PDB entry 6YBA | electron microscopy, 4.00 A resolution | chains B and M of the 26 polymer chains in the assembly

[Chain B]
Molecule: Hexon protein
Organism: Human adenovirus F serotype 41
UniProtKB: B2ZX09 (B2ZX09_ADE41); residues 1-925 here = UniProt positions 1-925
Sequence (925 residues; numbered 1 to 925; the number before each row is that of its first residue):
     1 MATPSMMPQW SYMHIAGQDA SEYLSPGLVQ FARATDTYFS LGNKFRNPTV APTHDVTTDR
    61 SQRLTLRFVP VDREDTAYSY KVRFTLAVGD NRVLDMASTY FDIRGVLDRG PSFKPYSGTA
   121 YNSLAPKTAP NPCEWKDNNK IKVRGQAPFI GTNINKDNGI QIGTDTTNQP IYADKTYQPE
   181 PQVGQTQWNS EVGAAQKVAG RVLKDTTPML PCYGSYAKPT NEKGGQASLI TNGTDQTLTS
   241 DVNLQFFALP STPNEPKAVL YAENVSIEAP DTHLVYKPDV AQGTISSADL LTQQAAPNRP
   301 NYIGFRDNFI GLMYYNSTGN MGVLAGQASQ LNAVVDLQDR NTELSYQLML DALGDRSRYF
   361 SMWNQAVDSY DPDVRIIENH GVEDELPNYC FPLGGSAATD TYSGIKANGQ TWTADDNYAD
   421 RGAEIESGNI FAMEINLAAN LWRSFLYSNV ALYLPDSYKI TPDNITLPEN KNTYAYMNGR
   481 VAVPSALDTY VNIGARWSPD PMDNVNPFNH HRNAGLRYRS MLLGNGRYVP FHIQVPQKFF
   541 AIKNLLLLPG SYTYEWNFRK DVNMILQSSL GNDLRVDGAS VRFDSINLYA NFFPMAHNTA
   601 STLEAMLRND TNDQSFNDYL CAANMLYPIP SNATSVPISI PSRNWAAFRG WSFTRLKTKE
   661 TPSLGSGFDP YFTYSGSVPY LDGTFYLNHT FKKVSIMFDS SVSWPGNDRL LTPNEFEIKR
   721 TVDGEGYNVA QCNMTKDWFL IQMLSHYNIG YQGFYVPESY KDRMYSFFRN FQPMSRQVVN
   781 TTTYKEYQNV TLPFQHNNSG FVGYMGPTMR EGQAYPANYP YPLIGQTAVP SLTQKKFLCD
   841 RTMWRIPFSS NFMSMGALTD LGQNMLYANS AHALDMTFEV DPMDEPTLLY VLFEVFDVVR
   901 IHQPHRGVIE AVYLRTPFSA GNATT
Not modelled in the structure: 1-3, 233-237, 922-925

[Chain M]
Molecule: Penton protein
Organism: Human adenovirus F serotype 41
UniProtKB: Q9QAH8 (Q9QAH8_ADE41); residue numbers follow UniProt; this construct covers 1-508
Sequence (508 residues; row label = number of the first residue in the row):
     1 MRRAVGVPPV MAYAEGPPPS YESVMGSADS PATLEALYVP PRYLGPTEGR NSIRYSELAP
    61 LYDTTRVYLV DNKSADIASL NYQNDHSNFQ TTVVQNNDFT PAEAGTQTIN FDERSRWGAD
   121 LKTILRTNMP NINEFMSTNK FKARLMVEKK NKETGLPRYE WFEFTLPEGN YSETMTIDLM
   181 NNAIVDNYLE VGRQNGVLES DIGVKFDTRN FRLGWDPVTK LVMPGVYTNE AFHPDIVLLP
   241 GCGVDFTQSR LSNLLGIRKR LPFQEGFQIM YEDLEGGNIP ALLDVAKYEA SIQKAKEEGK
   301 EIGDDTFATR PQDLVIEPVA KDSKNRSYNL LPNDQNNTAY RSWFLAYNYG DPKKGVQSWT
   361 LLTTADVTCG SQQVYWSLPD MMQDPVTFRP STQVSNYPVV GVELLPVHAK SFYNEQAVYS
   421 QLIRQSTALT HVFNRFPENQ ILVRPPAPTI TTVSENVPAL TDHGTLPLRS SISGVQRVTI
   481 TDARRRTCPY VHKALGIVAP KVLSSRTF
Not modelled in the structure: 1-34, 293-314
From the paper describing this entry:
  - conformationally variable residues (loop rearrangement): E148 to L156, T427 to T430

[Chain B / chain M interface]
Contacting residue pairs (50; chain B residue first):
  D72(B) - Q393(M)
  E74(B) - Q393(M)  hydrogen bond
  T318(B) - Q90(M)
  T318(B) - V475(M)
  G319(B) - Q90(M)
  G319(B) - R477(M)
  N320(B) - R477(M)
  M321(B) - T392(M)
  Q327(B) - R389(M)  hydrogen bond (backbone-side chain)
  Q330(B) - Q383(M)  hydrogen bond
  Q330(B) - D384(M)
  Q330(B) - R469(M)  hydrogen bond (backbone-side chain)
  L331(B) - R469(M)
  L337(B) - T106(M)
  Q338(B) - L80(M)
  Q338(B) - T106(M)
  D339(B) - T106(M)
  E555(B) - S391(M)
  E555(B) - T392(M)
  N557(B) - T392(M)
  M625(B) - E103(M)
  Y627(B) - E103(M)
  P641(B) - D98(M)
  P641(B) - F99(M)  hydrophobic
  P641(B) - E103(M)
  S642(B) - E57(M)
  R643(B) - E57(M)
  R643(B) - F99(M)
  S663(B) - S79(M)
  S663(B) - Y82(M)
  G665(B) - S79(M)
  G665(B) - L80(M)
  S666(B) - S79(M)  hydrogen bond (side chain-backbone)
  S666(B) - L80(M)  hydrogen bond (side chain-backbone)
  S666(B) - N81(M)  hydrogen bond (side chain-backbone)
  S666(B) - Y82(M)  hydrogen bond (side chain-backbone)
  F668(B) - Y82(M)
  F668(B) - Q83(M)
  P670(B) - Y82(M)
  R915(B) - T106(M)  hydrogen bond
  F918(B) - E103(M)
  F918(B) - T106(M)
  S919(B) - S56(M)  hydrogen bond
  S919(B) - T106(M)
  S919(B) - Q107(M)
  S919(B) - T108(M)
  A920(B) - T106(M)
  A920(B) - T108(M)
  G921(B) - T108(M)
  G921(B) - N110(M)
Other interface residues (no listed pair), chain B (36 interface residues in all): Y78, V323, N332, T553, N644, G667, A871
Other interface residues (no listed pair), chain M (26 interface residues in all): P390, S471

[In short]
Chain B and chain M form an interface of 36 and 26 residues respectively, with 10 hydrogen bonds. Polar
contacts include E74(B)-Q393(M), Q327(B)-R389(M) and Q330(B)-Q383(M). From the paper: conformational
variability at E148(M) and T427(M).
Here chain B is Hexon protein and chain M is Penton protein, both from Human adenovirus F serotype 41. Entry
6YBA (HAdV-F41 Capsid) was determined by electron microscopy.
